Entry 3UAB (X-ray diffraction, 1.30 A resolution); this record covers chain A.

# Chain A
Molecule: Blue copper oxidase CueO
Source organism: Escherichia coli
Reference sequence: P36649 (CUEO_ECOLI); numbering as in UniProt (aligned over 29-516)
Sequence (489 residues; numbered 29 to 517; the number before each row is that of its first residue):
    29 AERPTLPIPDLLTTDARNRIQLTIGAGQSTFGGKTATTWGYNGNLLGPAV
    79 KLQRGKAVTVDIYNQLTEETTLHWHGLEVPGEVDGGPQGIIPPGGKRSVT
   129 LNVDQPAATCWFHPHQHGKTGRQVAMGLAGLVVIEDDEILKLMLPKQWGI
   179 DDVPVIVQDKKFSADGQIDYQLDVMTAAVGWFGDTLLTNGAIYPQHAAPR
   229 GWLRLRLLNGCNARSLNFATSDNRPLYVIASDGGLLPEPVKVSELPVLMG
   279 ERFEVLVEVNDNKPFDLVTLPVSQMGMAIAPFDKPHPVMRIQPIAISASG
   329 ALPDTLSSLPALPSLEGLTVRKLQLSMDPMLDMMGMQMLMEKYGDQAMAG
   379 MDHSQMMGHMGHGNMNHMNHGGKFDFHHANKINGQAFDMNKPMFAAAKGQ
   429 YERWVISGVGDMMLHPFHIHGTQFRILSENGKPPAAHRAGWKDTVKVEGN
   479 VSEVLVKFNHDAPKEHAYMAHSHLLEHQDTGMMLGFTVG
Unresolved in the structure: 382-394
Differences from the reference sequence: engineered mutation S500 (Cys in P36649), Q506 (Glu in P36649); expression tag (517)
Curated features (UniProtKB/Swiss-Prot):
  - binding site (Cu cation): H101, H103, H141, H143, H443, H446, H448, H499, H501, H505
  - mutagenesis: E106 (E106F: Increases oxidase activity with ABTS as substrate), G304 (G304K: Retains 20% of cuprous oxidase activity. Increases oxidase activity with ABTS as substrate. Shows dramatic conformational changes in methionine-rich helix and the relative regulatory loop), M355 (M355L: Almost loss of oxidase activity with 2,6-DMP as substrate. Loss of the copper tolerance phenotype), P357 to H406 (Retains only 10% of cuprous oxidase activity. 30-fold and 10-fold increase in activities with ABTS and pPD, respectively, in the absence of exogenous Cu(2+), but does not change these activities in ...), D360 (D360A: Strong decrease in oxidase activity with 2,6-DMP as substrate. Loss of the copper tolerance phenotype), D439 (D439A: Decrease in oxidase activity with 2,6-DMP as substrate), M441 (M441L: Strong decrease in oxidase activity with 2,6-DMP as substrate. Affects copper incorporation into the T1 copper site)
Ion coordination: Cu ion site 1: H101, H446 (together with acetate ion, oxygen atom); Cu ion site 2: H103, H141, H501; Cu ion site 3: H143, H448, H499 (together with oxygen atom)
Ligand contacts:
  - oxygen atom (O), molecule 1: H101, H103, H141, H143, H446, H448, H499, H501, Q506
  - oxygen atom (O), molecule 2: H101, H103, H141, H143, H446, H448, H499, H501

# Summary
Ligands of chain A: oxygen atom. H101 and H446 coordinate Cu ion site 1. H103, H141 and H501 form the Cu ion
site 2. Curated annotation (UniProt) lists 10 Cu cation-binding residues and 8 mutagenesis sites.
Chain A is Blue copper oxidase CueO (Escherichia coli); the structure, Multicopper Oxidase CueO mutant
C500SE506Q (data2), was determined by X-ray diffraction (same publication as 3UAA, 3UAC, 3UAD and 3UAE).
